7MW7 - chain A; structure by X-ray diffraction, 1.10 A resolution.

Chain A:
Name: D-dopachrome decarboxylase
Source organism: Homo sapiens
Notes: EC 4.1.1.84
UniProt: P30046 (DOPD_HUMAN); residues 0-117 here correspond to UniProt positions 1-118 (UniProt number = residue number + 1)
Amino-acid sequence (118 residues; each row starts with the number of its first residue; numbering starts at 0):
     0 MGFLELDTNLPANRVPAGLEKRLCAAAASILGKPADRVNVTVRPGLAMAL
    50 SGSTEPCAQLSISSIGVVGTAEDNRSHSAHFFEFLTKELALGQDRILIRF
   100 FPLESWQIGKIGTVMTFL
Construct notes: engineered mutation Gly-1 (Pro2 in P30046)
Reported in the primary citation:
  - mutagenesis - S62A, F100A: decreased catalytic activity
  - mutagenesis - S62A, F100A: unchanged stability
  - allosteric site: Ser-62, Phe-100
  - mutagenesis - S62A, F100A: decreased signaling

Overview:
The paper reports that S62A and F100A reduce catalytic activity; an allosteric site at Ser-62 and Phe-100.
Chain A is D-dopachrome decarboxylase (Homo sapiens); the structure, Crystal structure of P1G mutant of
D-dopachrome tautomerase, was determined by X-ray diffraction (same publication as 7MRU, 7MRV and 7MSE).
